Entry 1AAY (X-ray diffraction, 1.60 A resolution); this record covers chains C and A of the 3 polymer chains in the assembly.

# Chain C
Molecule: 11-nt DNA strand
Sequence (11 nucleotides; each row starts with the number of its first residue):
    51 TACGCCCACG C

# Chain A
Protein: Protein (ZIF268 zinc finger peptide)
Organism: Mus musculus
UniProt: P08046 (EGR1_MOUSE); residues 102-190 here correspond to UniProt positions 308-396 (UniProt number = residue number + 206)
Chain sequence (90 residues; numbered 101 to 190; the number before each row is that of its first residue):
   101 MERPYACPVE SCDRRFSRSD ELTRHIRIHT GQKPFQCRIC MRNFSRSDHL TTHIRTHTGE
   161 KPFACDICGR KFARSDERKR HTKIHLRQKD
Disordered / not traced: 101-102, 188-190
Metal / ion sites: Zn2+ site 1: Cys107, Cys112, His125, His129; Zn2+ site 2: Cys137, Cys140, His153, His157; Zn2+ site 3: Cys165, Cys168, His181, His185

# Interface between chain C and chain A
Residue-residue contacts - 14 pairs, chain C then chain A:
  DT51(C) - Ser119(A)  base contact
  DT51(C) - Asp120(A)  base contact
  DT51(C) - Thr123(A)  phosphate contact
  DA52(C) - Arg118(A)  base contact
  DA52(C) - Asp120(A)  base contact
  DC53(C) - Phe135(A)  phosphate contact
  DG54(C) - Arg124(A)  base contact
  DC55(C) - Arg146(A)  base contact
  DC55(C) - Asp148(A)  hydrogen bond to the base
  DC56(C) - Asp148(A)  base contact
  DC56(C) - Ser175(A)  hydrogen bond to the phosphate
  DC57(C) - Lys179(A)  phosphate contact
  DA58(C) - Arg174(A)  base contact
  DA58(C) - Asp176(A)  base contact
Also at the interface, not in a pair above, chain C (10 interface residues in all): DC59, DG60
Also at the interface, not in a pair above, chain A (14 interface residues in all): Ser147, Arg180

# Overview
10 residues of chain C face 14 of chain A across their interface; the contacts include 2 hydrogen bonds. Among
the polar pairs are DC55(C)-Asp148(A) and DC56(C)-Ser175(A). Cys107(A), Cys112(A), His125(A) and His129(A)
form the Zn2+ site 1.
Here chain C is an 11-nt DNA strand and chain A is Protein (ZIF268 zinc finger peptide) (Mus musculus). Entry
1AAY (ZIF268 zinc finger-DNA complex) was determined by X-ray diffraction.
